PDB entry 3EBC | X-ray diffraction, 2.55 A resolution | chains B and F of the 4 polymer chains in the assembly

Chain B:
Molecule: Type-2 restriction enzyme HincII
Organism: Haemophilus influenzae
Notes: EC 3.1.21.4
UniProtKB: P17743 (T2C2_HAEIN); residue numbers follow UniProt; this construct covers 1-258
Chain sequence (317 residues; each row starts with the number of its first residue; numbers below 1 keep their minus sign (Met-1 is residue -1)):
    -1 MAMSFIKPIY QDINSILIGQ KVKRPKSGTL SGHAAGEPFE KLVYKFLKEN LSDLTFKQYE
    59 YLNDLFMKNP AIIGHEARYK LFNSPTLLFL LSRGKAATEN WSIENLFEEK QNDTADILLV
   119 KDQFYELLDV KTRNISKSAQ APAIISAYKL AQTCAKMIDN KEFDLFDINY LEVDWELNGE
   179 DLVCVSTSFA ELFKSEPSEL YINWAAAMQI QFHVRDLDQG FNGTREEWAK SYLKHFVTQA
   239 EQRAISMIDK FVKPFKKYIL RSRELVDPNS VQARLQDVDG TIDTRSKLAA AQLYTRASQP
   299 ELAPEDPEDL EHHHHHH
Not modelled in the structure: -1 to 1, 22-32, 134-135, 259-315
Differences from the reference sequence: expression tag (-1 to 0, 259-315); conflict Thr130 (Arg in P17743), Trp173 (Ser in P17743); engineered mutation Ala141 (Asn in P17743)
Reported in the primary citation:
  - mutagenesis - N141A (1000 fold): decreased catalytic activity
  - mutagenesis - N141A: decreased binding to DNA
  - binding site for the 14-nt DNA strand: Gln109 to Asn110, Ala139
  - binding site for the 14-nt DNA strand (chain F): Asn201, Ala203, Ala204, Ala205
  - conformationally variable residues (order/disorder transition, side-chain flip): Arg22 to Ala32, Ser134 to Lys135, Gln138

Chain F:
Molecule: 14-nt DNA strand
Sequence (14 nucleotides; numbered 1 to 14; the number before each row is that of its first residue):
     1 GCCCGTCGAC CGGC

How chain B and chain F interact:
Contacting residue pairs (19; chain B residue first):
  Arg91(B) with DG12(F), phosphate contact
  Gly92(B) with DG13(F), phosphate contact
  Lys93(B) with DG13(F), hydrogen bond to the phosphate; DC14(F), salt bridge to the phosphate
  Lys108(B) with DC11(F), salt bridge to the phosphate
  Gln109(B) with DG8(F), base contact; DA9(F), base contact
  Asn110(B) with DC11(F), hydrogen bond to the sugar
  Ser136(B) with DG1(F), hydrogen bond to the phosphate
  Tyr199(B) with DC3(F), sugar contact; DC4(F), hydrogen bond to the phosphate
  Asn201(B) with DC4(F), base contact; DG5(F), hydrogen bond to the base
  Ala203(B) with DG5(F), phosphate contact
  Ala204(B) with DT6(F), base contact
  Gln209(B) with DC4(F), base contact; DG5(F), base contact
  Arg241(B) with DG5(F), salt bridge to the phosphate
  Lys248(B) with DG5(F), salt bridge to the phosphate
Interface residues without a listed pair, chain B (17 interface residues in all): Tyr77, Ala95, Asp214
Interface residues without a listed pair, chain F (13 interface residues in all): DC2, DC10

In short:
17 residues of chain B face 13 of chain F across their interface; the contacts include 5 hydrogen bonds and 4
salt bridges. Polar pairs include Asn201(B)-DG5(F), Asn110(B)-DC11(F) and Lys93(B)-DG13(F). The paper reports
a binding site for the 14-nt DNA strand (chain F) at Asn201(B), Ala203(B) and Ala204(B) among others; N141A of
chain B reduces catalytic activity.
Chain B is Type-2 restriction enzyme HincII (Haemophilus influenzae) and chain F is a 14-nt DNA strand; the
structure, Structure of N141A HincII with Cognate DNA, was determined by X-ray diffraction.
